PDB entry 6LY5 | electron microscopy, 2.38 A resolution | chains b and f of the 36 polymer chains in the assembly

== Chain b ==
Name: PsaB
Organism: Chaetoceros gracilis
Sequence (733 residues; row label = number of the first residue in the row):
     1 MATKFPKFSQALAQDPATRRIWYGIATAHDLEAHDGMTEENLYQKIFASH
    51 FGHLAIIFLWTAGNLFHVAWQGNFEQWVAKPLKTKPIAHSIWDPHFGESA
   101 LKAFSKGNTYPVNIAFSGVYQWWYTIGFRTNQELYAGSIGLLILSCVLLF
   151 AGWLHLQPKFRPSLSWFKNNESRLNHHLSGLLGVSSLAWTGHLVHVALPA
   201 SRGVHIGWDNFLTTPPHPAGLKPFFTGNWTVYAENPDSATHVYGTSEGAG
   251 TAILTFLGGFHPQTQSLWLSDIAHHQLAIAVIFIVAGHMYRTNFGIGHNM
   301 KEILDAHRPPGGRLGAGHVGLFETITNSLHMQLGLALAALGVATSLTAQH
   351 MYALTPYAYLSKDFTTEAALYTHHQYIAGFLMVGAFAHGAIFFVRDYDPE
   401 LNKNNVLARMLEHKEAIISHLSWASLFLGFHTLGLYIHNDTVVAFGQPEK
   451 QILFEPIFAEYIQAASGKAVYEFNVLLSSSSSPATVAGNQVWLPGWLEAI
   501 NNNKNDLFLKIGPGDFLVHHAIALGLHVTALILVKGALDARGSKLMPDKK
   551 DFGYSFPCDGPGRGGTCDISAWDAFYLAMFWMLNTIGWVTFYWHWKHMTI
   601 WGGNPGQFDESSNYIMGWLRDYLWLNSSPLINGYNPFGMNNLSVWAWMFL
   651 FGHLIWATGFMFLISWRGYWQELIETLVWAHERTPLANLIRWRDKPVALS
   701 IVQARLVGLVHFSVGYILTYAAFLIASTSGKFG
Unresolved in the structure: 1
Ion coordination: chlorophyll a Mg site 1 near D93 (its only coordinating residue here); chlorophyll a Mg site 2 near Q276 (its only coordinating residue here); 4Fe-4S cluster Fe: C567 (shared with 1 residue of chain a)
Small-molecule neighbours:
  - Fucoxanthin (A86; (3S,3'S,5R,5'R,6S,6'R,8'R)-3,5'-dihydroxy-8-oxo-6',7'-didehydro-5,5',6,6',7,8-hexahydro-5,6-epoxy-beta,beta-caroten-3'- yl acetate): F224, F225, W229, V281
  - beta-carotene (BCR), molecule 1: G52, I56, L59, L149
  - beta-carotene (BCR), molecule 2: L54, I57, F58, G180, L181, V184, S185, L187
  - beta-carotene (BCR), molecule 3: F58, T61, L65, W122, F128, G137, L141, W208, F211, L212
  - beta-carotene (BCR), molecule 4: L187, L221, F224, F225, V281, I284, V285, H288
  - beta-carotene (BCR), molecule 5: M331, G334, L335, A338, V342, M382, A385, F386, G389, F392, F393, A537
  - beta-carotene (BCR), molecule 6: V644, W647, F651, W670, I674
  - chlorophyll a (CLA), molecule 1: F5, F8, G24, I25, A28, H29, H34, S49, H53, I56
  - chlorophyll a (CLA), molecule 2: T18, I21, W22, I674, L677, V678, H681, I690, R691, W692, R693, D694, P696, V697
  - chlorophyll a (CLA), molecule 3: W22, F651, L654, I655, F662, L699, L706, V707, V710, H711, V714
  - chlorophyll a (CLA), molecule 4: I25, A26, T27, A28, H29, D30, H330, L333, L337, F380, L381, V383, G384, A387, H388, I391, R395, Y554, W572, F575, V710, V714, L718
  - chlorophyll a (CLA), molecule 5: H29, L31, Y43, I46, S49, H50, H53, L54, I57, R173, H177, L181, L329, H330, Q332, L333, A336, L337, L340
  - chlorophyll a (CLA), molecule 6: H29, H53, I56, I57, W60, F380, L381
  - chlorophyll a (CLA), molecule 7: F47, F51, V147, F150, A151, L154, H155, K159, F160, P162, W166
  - chlorophyll a (CLA), molecule 8: F47, H50, F51, L54, W166, F167, N169, S172, R173, H176, H177, G180, L181, L182, F283, L340, L346
  - chlorophyll a (CLA), molecule 9: I56, L59, W60, A62, G63, F66, H67, W70, Q71, H89, S90, W92, L142
  - chlorophyll a (CLA), molecule 10: I56, W60, N64, H67, V68, A88, H89, N113, I114, A115, F116, S117, V119, V644, W645
  - chlorophyll a (CLA), molecule 11: I57, W60, T61, S117, G118, V119, W122, S185, A188, A343, T344, T347, M351, Y357, L370, H373, H374, I377, L381
  - chlorophyll a (CLA), molecule 12: W60, N64, F116, S117, A369, L370, T372, H373, Y376, I377, F380, W645, M648, I717, Y720, A721, L724, I725
  - chlorophyll a (CLA), molecule 13: H89, S90, I91, W92, D93, P94, H95, F96, F104, N113, S643, V644, W647
  - chlorophyll a (CLA), molecule 14: W122, T125, I126, L181, L182, S185, S186, W189, L193, I272, H275, Q276, I279, A343, L346, T347, H350, M351, P356, Y357
  - chlorophyll a (CLA), molecule 15: I126, G127, F128, E133, G137, G140, L144, S185, A188, W189, G191, H192, H195, V196, I206, G207, W208, F211
  - chlorophyll a (CLA), molecule 16: W166, N169, S172, H176, T292, N293, F294
  - chlorophyll a (CLA), molecule 17: N170, R173, L174, H177, L178, M300, L304, F322, I325, T326, L335, A336, A339, L340, A343
  - chlorophyll a (CLA), molecule 18: L174, L178, L182, I282, F283, A286, M289, Y290, I303, L304
  - chlorophyll a (CLA), molecule 19: N175, H176, S179, G180, V184, I284, H288, Y290, R291, T292, F294, I296
  - chlorophyll a (CLA), molecule 20: L187, A188, T190, G191, V194, H195, F211, L212, T214, P215, P216, H217, G220, L221, F225, Y232, I253, L254, L277
  - chlorophyll a (CLA), molecule 21: F224, F225, T226, G227, W229
  - chlorophyll a (CLA), molecule 22: F224, G227, W229, T230, Y232, A233, L254, T255, F256, H274, L277, A278, V281, V491
  - chlorophyll a (CLA), molecule 23: T255, F256, G258, G259, L267, D271, I272, H274, H275, A278, I279, I282, H350, L354, W492, W496
  - chlorophyll a (CLA), molecule 24: V285, H288, M289, I296, G297, H298
  - chlorophyll a (CLA), molecule 25: M289, H298, E302, I303, A306, H307
  - chlorophyll a (CLA), molecule 26: I303, L304, H307, L314, H318, L321, I325, M331, V406, L407, M410
  - chlorophyll a (CLA), molecule 27: A306, H307, R308, P309, P310, R313, L314
  - chlorophyll a (CLA), molecule 28: R313, L314, V406, R409, M410, E412, H413, I417, H420
  - chlorophyll a (CLA), molecule 29: L335, A338, A339, V342, L346, Q349, H350, Y352, A353, L354, W496, L507, F508
  - chlorophyll a (CLA), molecule 30: V342, S345, L346, Q349, Q375, G379, M382, F386, L526, T529, A530, L533, M582, T585, I586
  - chlorophyll a (CLA), molecule 31: Q349, Y352, Y371, F458, A459, I462, Q463, F508, L509, I511, H519, I522, L526, V589, Y592, W593, K596
  - chlorophyll a (CLA), molecule 32: A416, H420, W423
  - chlorophyll a (CLA), molecule 33: I417, H420, L421, W423, A424, A523, L526, H527
  - chlorophyll a (CLA), molecule 34: S419, S422, W423, L426, F430
  - chlorophyll a (CLA), molecule 35: S422, S425, L426, G429, F430, L433, G434, L524, V528, L531, I532, L577, F580, W581
  - chlorophyll a (CLA), molecule 36: W423, L426, F427, F430, H431
  - chlorophyll a (CLA), molecule 37: F427, L428, F454, E455, P456, I457, F458, A459, D515, F516, H519, H520, A523, H527
  - chlorophyll a (CLA), molecule 38: F430, H431, G434, L435, I437, H438, T441, K450, I452
  - chlorophyll a (CLA), molecule 39: T432, L433, Y436, I437, D440, V518, A521, L524, F580, W581, N584, W588, F591, I615, W618, L619, L623, S627, I631, F649, H653, W656, F712, Y716, T719, Y720, F723
  - chlorophyll a (CLA), molecule 40: I457, F458, Y461
  - chlorophyll a (CLA), molecule 41: I462, A465, S466, L476, L477, W492, W496, F508
  - chlorophyll a (CLA), molecule 42: L476, P483, A484, A487, G488, V491, W492
  - chlorophyll a (CLA), molecule 43: L619, L623, W624, W656
  - chlorophyll a (CLA), molecule 44: W647, L650, F651, H653, L654, W656, A657
  - chlorophyll a (CLA), molecule 45: L654, A657, T658, F660, M661, I664, S665, Y669, W670, L673
  - chlorophyll a (CLA), molecule 46: L677, A680, H681, T684, A687, I690
  - chlorophyll a (CLA), molecule 47: W679, A680, R683, T684, P685
  - chlorophyll a (CLA), molecule 48: P685, L686, A687, L689
  - phylloquinone (PQN): I21, W22, M661, F662, S665, W666, R667, W670, I674, V697, A698, L699, S700, A704
  - 4Fe-4S cluster (SF4): C558, G560, P561, T566, C567, W666, I701, R705

== Chain f ==
Name: PsaF
Organism: Chaetoceros gracilis
Sequence (162 residues; row label = number of the first residue in the row):
    77 DISGLTPCKESKQFAKREKQALKKLQASLKLYADDSAPALAIKATMEKTK
   127 KRFDNYGKYGLLCGSDGLPHLIVSGDQRHWGEFITPGILFLYIAGWIGWV
   177 GRSYLIAIRDEKKPTQKEIIIDVPLASRLLFRGFSWPVAAYRELLNGELV
   227 DAAAAAAAAAAA
Disulfides: C84-C139
Ion coordination: chlorophyll a Mg near S150 (its only coordinating residue here)
Small-molecule neighbours:
  - beta-carotene (BCR), molecule 1: V149, S150, G151, F159, G171, G174, W175, W212, A216
  - beta-carotene (BCR), molecule 2: P162, L165, F166, I169, I173
  - chlorophyll a (CLA), molecule 1: V149, F159, I160, G163, I164, L167
  - chlorophyll a (CLA), molecule 2: S150, G151, D152, Q153
  - chlorophyll a (CLA), molecule 3: F159, P162, G163, F166, L167, A170, G171, I173, G174, W212
  - chlorophyll a (CLA), molecule 4: Y168, I169, W172, I173, V176, L206, F207, F210
  - chlorophyll a (CLA), molecule 5: I173, G174, V176, G177, R178, Y180, I197, A202, L206
  - chlorophyll a (CLA), molecule 6: G177, Y180, L181, K193, E194, I197, V199, A202, L206

== Chain b / chain f interface ==
Residue-residue contacts - 40 pairs, chain b then chain f:
  L411(b) with A238(f)
  E412(b) with A238(f)
  K414(b) with A235(f); A237(f)
  E415(b) with A235(f), hydrogen bond (side chain-backbone); A238(f)
  Q447(b) with R128(f)
  P448(b) with L144(f)
  E449(b) with R128(f), salt bridge; F129(f); Y132(f); L144(f); P145(f)
  K450(b) with R128(f); Y132(f)
  Q451(b) with L144(f)
  L453(b) with P145(f); H146(f); L147(f), hydrogen bond (backbone-backbone)
  F454(b) with L147(f); V149(f), hydrophobic
  E455(b) with S79(f); H146(f), salt bridge; L147(f), hydrogen bond (backbone-backbone); I148(f)
  I457(b) with S79(f); I148(f), hydrophobic; S150(f)
  E460(b) with S79(f), hydrogen bond
  Y471(b) with S79(f), hydrogen bond (backbone-backbone); G80(f)
  E472(b) with D77(f); G80(f)
  F473(b) with I78(f), hydrophobic
  P513(b) with H146(f)
  S543(b) with A235(f)
  K544(b) with A233(f); A234(f)
  P547(b) with A236(f)
  E610(b) with R93(f), salt bridge
Other interface residues (no listed pair), chain b (26 interface residues in all): I452, F458, V470, G542
Other interface residues (no listed pair), chain f (24 interface residues in all): L81, D142, F159

== Summary ==
Chain b and chain f form an interface of 26 and 24 residues respectively; the contacts include 5 hydrogen
bonds and 3 salt bridges. Polar pairs include E449(b)-R128(f), E455(b)-H146(f) and E610(b)-R93(f). 4
chlorophyll a molecules are bound between chain b and chain f.
Here chain b is PsaB and chain f is PsaF, both from Chaetoceros gracilis. Entry 6LY5 (Organization and energy
transfer in a huge diatom PSI-FCPI supercomplex) was determined by electron microscopy.
